1MRY - chain A; structure by X-ray diffraction, 2.80 A resolution.

== Chain A ==
Molecule: RAC-beta serine/threonine kinase
Source organism: Homo sapiens
Notes: EC 2.7.11.1; fragment: kinase domain
UniProt: P31751 (AKT2_HUMAN); numbering as in UniProt (aligned over 143-481)
Sequence (339 residues; each row starts with the number of its first residue):
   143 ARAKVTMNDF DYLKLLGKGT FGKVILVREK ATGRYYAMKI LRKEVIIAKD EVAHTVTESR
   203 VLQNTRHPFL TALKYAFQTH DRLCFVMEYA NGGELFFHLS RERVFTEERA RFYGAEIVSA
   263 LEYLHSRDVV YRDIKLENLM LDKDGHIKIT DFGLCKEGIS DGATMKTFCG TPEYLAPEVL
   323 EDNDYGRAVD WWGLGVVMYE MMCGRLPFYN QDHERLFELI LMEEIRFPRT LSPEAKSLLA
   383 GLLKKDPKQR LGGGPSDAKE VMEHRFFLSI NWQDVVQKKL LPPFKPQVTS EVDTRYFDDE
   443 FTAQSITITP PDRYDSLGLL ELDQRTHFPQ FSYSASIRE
Unresolved in the structure: 143-145, 190-201, 298-310, 441-481
Disulfides: Cys297-Cys311
UniProt features mapped onto this chain:
  - active site: Asp275 (Proton acceptor)
  - binding site (ATP): Leu158 to Val166, Lys181
  - binding site (Mn(2+)): Asn280, Asp293
  - modified residue: Thr309 (Phosphothreonine), Ser447 (Phosphoserine), Thr451 (Phosphothreonine), Ser474 (Phosphoserine), Ser478 (Phosphoserine)
  - glycosylation: Thr306 (O-linked (GlcNAc) threonine), Thr313 (O-linked (GlcNAc) threonine), Ser474 (O-linked (GlcNAc) serine)
  - natural variant: Arg274 (R274H: Risk factor for T2D)
  - mutagenesis: Lys181 (K181A: Loss of kinase activity), Thr309 (T309A: Impairs interaction with TTC3; when associated with A-474; T309E: Constitutively active; when associated with D-474), Ser474 (S474A: Impairs interaction with TTC3; when associated with A-309; S474D: Constitutively active; when associated with E-309)
Reported in the primary citation:
  - contacts within the chain: Tyr231-Phe294
  - conformationally variable residues (order/disorder transition): Lys298 to Phe310, Asp441 to Glu481
  - catalytic residues: Lys181 (by similarity / conservation)
  - post-translational modification sites: Thr309 (citing earlier work)

== In short ==
UniProt lists active-site residue Asp275, 10 ATP-binding residues, Mn2+-binding residues Asn280 and Asp293 and
3 mutagenesis sites. The paper reports the catalytic residue Lys181; a modification site at Thr309.
Chain A is RAC-beta serine/threonine kinase (Homo sapiens); the structure, crystal structure of an inactive
akt2 kinase domain, was determined by X-ray diffraction together with 1MRV from the same study.
